PDB entry 1Y0A | X-ray diffraction, 2.22 A resolution | chains A and D of the 4 polymer chains in the assembly

# Chain A
Protein: Hemoglobin alpha chain
From: Homo sapiens
Reference sequence: P69905 (HBA_HUMAN); residue numbers follow UniProt; this construct covers 1-141
Amino-acid sequence (141 residues; numbered 1 to 141; the number before each row is that of its first residue):
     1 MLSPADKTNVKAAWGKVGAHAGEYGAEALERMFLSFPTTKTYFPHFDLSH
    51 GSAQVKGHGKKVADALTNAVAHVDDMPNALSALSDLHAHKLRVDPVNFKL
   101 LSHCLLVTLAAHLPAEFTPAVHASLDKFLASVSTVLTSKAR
Sequence notes: engineered mutation M1 (Val in P69905), A140 (Tyr in P69905)
Metal / ion sites: heme Fe near H87 (its only coordinating residue here)
Small-molecule neighbours: heme (HEM): M32, T39, Y42, F43, H45, F46, H58, K61, V62, A65, L66, L83, L86, H87, L91, V93, N97, F98, L101, V132, S133, L136
Curated features (UniProtKB/Swiss-Prot):
  - site: K61 (Not glycated)
  - natural variant: D6 (A6D: In J-Toronto; this construct carries the variant), A13 (A13D: In J-Paris 1/J-Aljezur), E27 (A27E: In Shenyang; this construct carries the variant), K61 (K61N: In Zambia; deletion: In Clinic), D64 (A64D: In Pontoise; this construct carries the variant), D75 (D75A: In Lille; D75G: In Chapel Hill; D75N: In G-Pest), A111 (A111D: In Petah Tikva)

# Chain D
Protein: Hemoglobin beta chain
From: Homo sapiens
Reference sequence: P68871 (HBB_HUMAN); residues 1-146 here = UniProt positions 1-146
Amino-acid sequence (146 residues; numbered 1 to 146; the number before each row is that of its first residue):
     1 VHLTPEEKSAVTALWGKVNVDEVGGEALGRLLVVYPWTQRFFESFGDLST
    51 PDAVMGNPKVKAHGKKVLGAFSDGLAHLDNLKGTFATLSELHCDKLHVDP
   101 ENFRLLGNVLVCVLAHHFGKEFTPPVQAAYQKVVAGVANALAHKYH
Metal / ion sites: heme Fe near H92 (its only coordinating residue here)
Small-molecule neighbours: heme (HEM): L31, T38, F41, F42, F45, H63, K66, V67, A70, F71, F85, L88, L91, H92, L96, V98, N102, F103, L106, V137, L141
Curated features (UniProtKB/Swiss-Prot):
  - natural variant: L3 (H3L: In Graz; this construct carries the variant), E7 (E7A: In G-Makassar; E7K: In Hb C; E7Q: In Machida; E7V: In SKCA), K8 (E8K: In G-Siriraj; this construct carries the variant), V11 (A11V: In Iraq-Halabja; this construct carries the variant), G16 (W16G: In Randwick; this construct carries the variant), V23 (E23V: In D-Granada; this construct carries the variant), G24 (V24G: In Miyashiro; this construct carries the variant), G25 (G25D: In Moscva; G25R: In Riverdale-Bronx; G25V: In Savannah), L32 (L32P: In Yokohama), V33 (L33V: In Muscat; this construct carries the variant), R40 (Q40R: In Tianshui; this construct carries the variant), F42 (F42Y: In Mequon; deletion: In Bruxelles), 11 further natural variant entries in UniProt

# How chain A and chain D interact
Pairs across the interface - 27 pairs, chain A then chain D:
  P37(A) - H146(D)
  T38(A) - P100(D)
  K40(A) - H146(D)  hydrogen bond (side chain-backbone)
  T41(A) - H97(D)
  T41(A) - V98(D)
  T41(A) - D99(D)
  T41(A) - Y145(D)
  Y42(A) - R40(D)
  Y42(A) - D99(D)  hydrogen bond
  P44(A) - H97(D)
  L91(A) - R40(D)  hydrogen bond (backbone-side chain)
  R92(A) - W37(D)
  R92(A) - R40(D)  hydrogen bond (backbone-side chain)
  R92(A) - E43(D)  salt bridge
  D94(A) - W37(D)  hydrogen bond
  D94(A) - D99(D)
  D94(A) - E101(D)
  D94(A) - L105(D)
  P95(A) - W37(D)
  V96(A) - E101(D)
  N97(A) - D99(D)
  A140(A) - P36(D)
  A140(A) - W37(D)
  R141(A) - V34(D)  hydrogen bond (side chain-backbone)
  R141(A) - Y35(D)
  R141(A) - P36(D)
  R141(A) - W37(D)
Other interface residues (no listed pair), chain D (15 interface residues in all): Q39

# Overview
14 residues of chain A and 15 residues of chain D are in contact, with 6 hydrogen bonds and 1 salt bridge.
Among the polar pairs are R92(A)-E43(D), K40(A)-H146(D) and Y42(A)-D99(D). Chain A binds heme. Chain D binds
heme.
Here chain A is Hemoglobin alpha chain and chain D is Hemoglobin beta chain, both from Homo sapiens. Entry
1Y0A (T-to-THigh Quaternary Transitions in Human Hemoglobin: alphaY140A deoxy low-salt) was determined by
X-ray diffraction together with 1XXT, 1XY0, 1XZ5, 1XZ7, 1XZU, 1XZV and 45 further entries from the same study.
